Entry 7MLV (electron microscopy, 4.10 A resolution (low resolution: residue-level contacts below are approximate; hydrogen-bond / salt-bridge calls are withheld)); this record covers chains B and C of the 12 polymer chains in the assembly.

== Chain B (and C) ==
Name: Glycine receptor alpha 1
Organism: Sus scrofa
Notes: chain C of this document is another copy of the same molecule, construct and numbering; everything in this record applies to it too
UniProt: F1RQB7 (F1RQB7_PIG); residues -27 to 428 here correspond to UniProt positions 1-456 (UniProt number = residue number + 28)
Chain sequence (456 residues; numbered -27 to 428; the number before each row is that of its first residue; numbers below 1 keep their minus sign (Met-27 is residue -27)):
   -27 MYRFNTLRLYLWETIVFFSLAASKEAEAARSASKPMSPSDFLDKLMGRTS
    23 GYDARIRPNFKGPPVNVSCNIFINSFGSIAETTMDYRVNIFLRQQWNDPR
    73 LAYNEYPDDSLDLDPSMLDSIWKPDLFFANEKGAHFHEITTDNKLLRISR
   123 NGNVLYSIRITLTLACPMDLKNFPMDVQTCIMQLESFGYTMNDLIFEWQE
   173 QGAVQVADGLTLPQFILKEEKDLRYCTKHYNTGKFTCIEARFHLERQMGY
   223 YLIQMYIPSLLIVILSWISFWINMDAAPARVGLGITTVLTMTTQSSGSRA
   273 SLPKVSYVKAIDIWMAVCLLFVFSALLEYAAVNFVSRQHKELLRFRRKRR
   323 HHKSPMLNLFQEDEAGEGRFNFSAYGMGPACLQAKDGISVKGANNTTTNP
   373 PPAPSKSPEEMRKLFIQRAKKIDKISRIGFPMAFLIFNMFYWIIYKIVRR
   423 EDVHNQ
Not modelled in the structure: -27 to 7, 104-114, 244-252, 283, 304-398, 420-428 (chain C: -27 to 8, 51-57, 104-113, 240-254, 274-281, 300-396, 420-428)
Disulfides: Cys138-Cys152, Cys198-Cys209
Covalently attached groups: N-acetylglucosamine (NAG) linked to Asn38
Reported in the primary citation:
  - post-translational modification sites: Asn38

== Chain B / chain C interface ==
Contacting residue pairs (51):
  Ala26(B) with Asp86(C)
  Arg27(B) with Leu14(C); Asp86(C); Ser88(C); Met89(C)
  Ile28(B) with Leu14(C)
  Phe32(B) with Tyr78(C)
  Lys33(B) with Pro10(C); Tyr78(C)
  Asp97(B) with Pro87(C)
  Phe99(B) with Phe63(C); Asn115(C); Arg131(C)
  Ala101(B) with Asn46(C)
  Glu103(B) with Arg131(C)
  Phe159(B) with Phe63(C); Asn115(C); Lys116(C); Leu117(C); Ser129(C)
  Gly160(B) with Asp84(C)
  Tyr161(B) with Asp84(C); Leu85(C); Asp86(C)
  Thr162(B) with Asp84(C)
  Tyr202(B) with Phe44(C)
  Asn203(B) with Arg65(C); Gln171(C)
  Thr204(B) with Arg65(C); Leu117(C); Arg119(C); Leu127(C)
  Ile257(B) with Leu237(C); Leu255(C); Thr258(C)
  Leu261(B) with Thr258(C); Leu261(C); Thr262(C)
  Thr264(B) with Thr265(C); Gln266(C)
  Arg271(B) with Tyr222(C); Gln226(C)
  Lys276(B) with Gln186(C); Tyr222(C); Tyr223(C)
  Val277(B) with Tyr222(C)
  Ser278(B) with Pro185(C); Gly221(C); Tyr222(C)
  Leu291(B) with Leu233(C)
  Phe295(B) with Leu233(C)
Interface residues without a listed pair, chain B (35 interface residues in all): Asp25, Trp94, Leu98, Phe100, Phe207, Val253, Val260, Ser267, Pro275, Asp284
Interface residues without a listed pair, chain C (42 interface residues in all): Ser11, Asp15, Asn42, Ser47, Gln219, Met220, Ile236

== Summary ==
Chain B and chain C form an interface of 35 and 42 residues respectively. Covalently linked
N-acetylglucosamine: at Asn38(B). The paper reports a modification site at Asn38(B).
Chain B and chain C are both Glycine receptor alpha 1 (Sus scrofa); the structure, Cryo-EM reveals partially
and fully assembled native glycine receptors,homomeric tetramer, was determined by electron microscopy
together with 7MLU and 7MLY from the same study.
